Entry 8JEC (electron microscopy, 3.10 A resolution); this record covers chains A and C of the 4 polymer chains in the assembly.

[Chain A (and C)]
Molecule: Potassium channel SKOR
From: Arabidopsis thaliana
Notes: chain C of this document is another copy of the same molecule, construct and numbering; everything in this record applies to it too
UniProtKB: Q9M8S6 (SKOR_ARATH); numbering as in UniProt (aligned over 1-828)
Sequence (828 residues; each row starts with the number of its first residue):
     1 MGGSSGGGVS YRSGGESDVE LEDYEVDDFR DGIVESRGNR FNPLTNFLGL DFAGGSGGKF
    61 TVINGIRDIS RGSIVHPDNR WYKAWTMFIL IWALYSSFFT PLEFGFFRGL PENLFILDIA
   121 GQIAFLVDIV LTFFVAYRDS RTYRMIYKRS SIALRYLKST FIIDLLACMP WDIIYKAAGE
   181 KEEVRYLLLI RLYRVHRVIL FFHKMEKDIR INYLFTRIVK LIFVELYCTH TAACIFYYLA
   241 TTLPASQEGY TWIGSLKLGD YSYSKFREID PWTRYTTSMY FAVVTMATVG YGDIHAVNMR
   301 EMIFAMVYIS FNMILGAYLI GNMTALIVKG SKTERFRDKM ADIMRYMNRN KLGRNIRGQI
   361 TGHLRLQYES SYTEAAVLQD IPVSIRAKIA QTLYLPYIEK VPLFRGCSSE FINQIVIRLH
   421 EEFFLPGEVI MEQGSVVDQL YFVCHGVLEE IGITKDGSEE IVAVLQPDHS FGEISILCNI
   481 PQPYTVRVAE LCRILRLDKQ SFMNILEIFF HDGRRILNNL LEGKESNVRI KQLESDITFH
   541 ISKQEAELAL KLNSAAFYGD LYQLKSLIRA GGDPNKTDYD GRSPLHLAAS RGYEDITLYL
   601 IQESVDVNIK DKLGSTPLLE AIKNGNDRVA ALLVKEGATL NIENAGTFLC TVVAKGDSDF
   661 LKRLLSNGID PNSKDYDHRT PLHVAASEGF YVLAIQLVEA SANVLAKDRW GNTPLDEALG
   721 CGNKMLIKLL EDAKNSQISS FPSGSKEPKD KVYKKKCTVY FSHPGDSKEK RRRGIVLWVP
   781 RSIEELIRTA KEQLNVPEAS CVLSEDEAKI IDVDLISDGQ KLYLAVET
Not modelled in the structure: 1-74, 452-459, 524-528, 741-828
Differences from the reference sequence: engineered mutation P271 (Leu in Q9M8S6), N312 (Asp in Q9M8S6)
Curated features (UniProtKB/Swiss-Prot):
  - binding site (a nucleoside 3',5'-cyclic phosphate): L403 to G523

[Chain A / chain C interface]
Pairs across the interface - 9 pairs, chain A then chain C:
  R628(A) - R591(C)
  G656(A) - V692(C)
  D659(A) - D659(C)
  G689(A) - Y691(C)
  F690(A) - V692(C)  hydrophobic
  V692(A) - F690(C)  hydrophobic
  V692(A) - V692(C)  hydrophobic
  G722(A) - K724(C)
  K724(A) - G722(C)
Interface residues without a listed pair, chain A (12 interface residues in all): G290, R591, S658, Y691
Interface residues without a listed pair, chain C (13 interface residues in all): G290, R628, G656, S658, G689, L693

[Summary]
12 residues of chain A face 13 of chain C across their interface. From UniProt: nucleoside 3',5'-cyclic
phosphate-binding residues L403(A) and G523(A) on chain A.
Chain A and chain C are both Potassium channel SKOR (Arabidopsis thaliana); the structure, plant potassium
channel SKOR mutant - L271P/D312N, was determined by electron microscopy together with 8JET and 8JEU from the
same study.
